Entry 3GKN (X-ray diffraction, 1.47 A resolution); this record covers chain A.

# Chain A
Protein: Bacterioferritin comigratory protein
Organism: Xanthomonas campestris pv. campestris
Notes: EC 1.11.1.15
UniProt: Q8P9V9 (Q8P9V9_XANCP); numbering as in UniProt (aligned over 1-160)
Amino-acid sequence (163 residues; row label = number of the first residue in the row; numbers below 1 keep their minus sign (Ser-2 is residue -2)):
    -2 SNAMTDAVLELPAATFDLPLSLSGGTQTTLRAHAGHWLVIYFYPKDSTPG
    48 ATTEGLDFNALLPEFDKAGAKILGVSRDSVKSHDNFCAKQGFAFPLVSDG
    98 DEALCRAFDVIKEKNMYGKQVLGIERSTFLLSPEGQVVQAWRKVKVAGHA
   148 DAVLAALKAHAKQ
Disordered / not traced: -2 to 0, 160
Sequence notes: expression tag (-2 to 0); engineered mutation Ala48 (Cys in Q8P9V9)
Small-molecule neighbours: naphthalene-2,6-disulfonic acid (BIH): Pro41, Lys42, Met113, Tyr114, Val118, Arg123
UniProt features mapped onto this chain:
  - mutagenesis: Cys84 (C84S: Abolishes catalytic activity)

# Summary
Ligands of chain A: naphthalene-2,6-disulfonic acid. Curated annotation (UniProt) lists one mutagenesis site.
Chain A is Bacterioferritin comigratory protein (Xanthomonas campestris pv. campestris); the structure,
Insights into the Alkyl Peroxide Reduction Activity of Xanthomonas campestris Bacterioferritin Comigratory
Protein from the Trapped ..., was determined by X-ray diffraction (same publication as 3GKK and 3GKM).
